Entry 3S2H (X-ray diffraction, 3.30 A resolution); this record covers chains A and F of the 12 polymer chains in the assembly.

[Chain A]
Protein: DNA-directed RNA polymerase II subunit RPB1
From: Saccharomyces cerevisiae
Notes: EC 2.7.7.6
UniProtKB: P04050 (RPB1_YEAST); numbering as in UniProt (aligned over 1-1733)
Sequence (1733 residues; row label = number of the first residue in the row):
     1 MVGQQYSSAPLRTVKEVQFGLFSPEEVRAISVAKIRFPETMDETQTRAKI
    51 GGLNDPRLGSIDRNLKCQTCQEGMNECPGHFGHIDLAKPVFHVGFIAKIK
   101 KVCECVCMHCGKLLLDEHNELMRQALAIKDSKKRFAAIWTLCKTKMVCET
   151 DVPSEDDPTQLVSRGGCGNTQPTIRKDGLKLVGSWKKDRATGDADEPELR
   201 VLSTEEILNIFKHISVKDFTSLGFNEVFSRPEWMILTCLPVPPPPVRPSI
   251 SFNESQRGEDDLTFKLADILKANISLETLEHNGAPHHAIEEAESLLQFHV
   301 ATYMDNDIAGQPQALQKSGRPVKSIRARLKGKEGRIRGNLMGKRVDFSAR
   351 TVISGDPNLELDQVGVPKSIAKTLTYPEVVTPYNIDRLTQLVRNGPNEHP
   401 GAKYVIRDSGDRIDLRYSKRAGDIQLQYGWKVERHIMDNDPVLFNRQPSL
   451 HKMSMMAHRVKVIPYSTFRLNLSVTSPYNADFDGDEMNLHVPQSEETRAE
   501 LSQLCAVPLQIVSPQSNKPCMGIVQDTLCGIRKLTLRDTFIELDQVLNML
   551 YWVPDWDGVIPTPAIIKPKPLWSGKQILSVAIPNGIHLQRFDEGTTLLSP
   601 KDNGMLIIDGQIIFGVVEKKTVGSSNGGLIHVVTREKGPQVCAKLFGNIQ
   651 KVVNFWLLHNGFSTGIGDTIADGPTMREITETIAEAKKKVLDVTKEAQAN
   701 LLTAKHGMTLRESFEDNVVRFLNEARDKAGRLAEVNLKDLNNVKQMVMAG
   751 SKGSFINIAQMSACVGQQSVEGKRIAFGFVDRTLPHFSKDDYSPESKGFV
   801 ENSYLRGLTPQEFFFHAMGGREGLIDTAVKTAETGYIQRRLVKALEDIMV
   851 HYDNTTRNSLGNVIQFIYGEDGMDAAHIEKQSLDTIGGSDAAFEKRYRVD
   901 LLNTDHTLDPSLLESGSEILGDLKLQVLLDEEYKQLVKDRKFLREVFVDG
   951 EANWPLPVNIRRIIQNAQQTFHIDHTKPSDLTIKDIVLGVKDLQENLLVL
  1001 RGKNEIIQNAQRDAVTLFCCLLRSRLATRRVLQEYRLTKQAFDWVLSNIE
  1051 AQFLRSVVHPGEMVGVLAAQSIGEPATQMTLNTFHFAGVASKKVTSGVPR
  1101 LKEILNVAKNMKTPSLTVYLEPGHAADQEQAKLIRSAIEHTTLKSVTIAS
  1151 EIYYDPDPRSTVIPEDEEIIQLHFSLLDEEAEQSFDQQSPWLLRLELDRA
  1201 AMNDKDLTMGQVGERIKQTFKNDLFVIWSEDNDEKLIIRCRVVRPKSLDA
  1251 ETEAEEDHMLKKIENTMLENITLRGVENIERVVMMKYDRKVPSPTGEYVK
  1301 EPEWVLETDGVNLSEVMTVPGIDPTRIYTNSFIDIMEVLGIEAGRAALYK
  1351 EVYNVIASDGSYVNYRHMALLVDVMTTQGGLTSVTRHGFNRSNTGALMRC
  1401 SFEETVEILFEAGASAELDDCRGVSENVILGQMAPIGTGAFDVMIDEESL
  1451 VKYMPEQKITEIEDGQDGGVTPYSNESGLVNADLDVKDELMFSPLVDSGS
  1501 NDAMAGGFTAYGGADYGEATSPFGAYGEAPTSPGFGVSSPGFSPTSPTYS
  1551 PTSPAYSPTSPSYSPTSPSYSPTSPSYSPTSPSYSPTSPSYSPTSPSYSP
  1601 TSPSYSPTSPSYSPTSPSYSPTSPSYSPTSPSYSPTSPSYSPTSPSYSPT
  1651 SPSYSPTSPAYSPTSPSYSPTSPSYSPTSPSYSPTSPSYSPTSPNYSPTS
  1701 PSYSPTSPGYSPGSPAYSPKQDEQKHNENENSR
Unresolved in the structure: 1-2, 155-160, 187-198, 1177-1186, 1244-1253, 1446-1733
Swiss-Prot annotation at these positions:
  - region: Pro-248 to Asp-260 (Lid loop), Asn-306 to Lys-323 (Rudder loop), Pro-810 to Glu-822 (Bridging helix)
  - binding site (Zn(2+)): Cys-67, Cys-70, Cys-77, His-80, Cys-107, Cys-110, Cys-148, Cys-167
  - binding site (Mg(2+)): Asp-481, Asp-483, Asp-485
  - modified residue: Thr-1471 (Phosphothreonine)
  - cross-link (Glycyl lysine isopeptide (Lys-Gly)): Lys-695 (interchain with G-Cter in ubiquitin), Lys-1246 (interchain with G-Cter in ubiquitin), Lys-1350 (interchain with G-Cter in ubiquitin)
  - natural variant: Ser-1653 to Pro-1659 (deletion: In strain: A364A)
  - mutagenesis: Lys-1246 (K1246R: Impairs ubiquitination during transcription stress)
Ion coordination: Zn2+ site 1: Cys-67, Cys-70, Cys-77, His-80; Zn2+ site 2: Cys-107, Cys-110, Cys-148, Cys-167; Mg2+: Asp-481, Asp-483, Asp-485 (shared with 1 residue of chain R)

[Chain F]
Protein: DNA-directed RNA polymerases I, II, and III subunit RPABC2
From: Saccharomyces cerevisiae
UniProtKB: P20435 (RPAB2_YEAST); residues 1-155 here = UniProt positions 1-155
Sequence (155 residues; row label = number of the first residue in the row):
     1 MSDYEEAFNDGNENFEDFDVEHFSDEETYEEKPQFKDGETTDANGKTIVT
    51 GGNGPEDFQQHEQIRRKTLKEKAIPKDQRATTPYMTKYERARILGTRALQ
   101 ISMNAPVFVDLEGETDPLRIAMKELAEKKIPLVIRRYLPDGSFEDWSVEE
   151 LIVDL
Unresolved in the structure: 1-70
Swiss-Prot annotation at these positions:
  - region: Leu-111 to Leu-132 (Leucine-zipper)
  - modified residue: Ser-24 (Phosphoserine)

[Interface between chain A and chain F]
Contacting residue pairs - 63 pairs, chain A then chain F:
  Val-379(A) / Ser-102(F)
  Val-380(A) / Asn-104(F)  hydrogen bond (backbone-side chain)
  Thr-381(A) / Ser-102(F)
  Thr-381(A) / Asn-104(F)
  Pro-382(A) / Asn-104(F)
  Tyr-383(A) / Val-107(F)
  Tyr-383(A) / Thr-115(F)
  Ser-494(A) / Leu-99(F)
  Glu-495(A) / Ala-98(F)
  Glu-495(A) / Leu-99(F)
  Glu-495(A) / Ser-102(F)
  Glu-495(A) / Pro-117(F)
  Glu-496(A) / Gly-95(F)
  Glu-496(A) / Leu-99(F)
  Ala-499(A) / Gly-95(F)
  Gln-503(A) / Arg-90(F)
  Gln-503(A) / Ala-91(F)
  Gln-503(A) / Leu-94(F)
  Leu-504(A) / Lys-87(F)
  Leu-504(A) / Ala-91(F)  hydrophobic
  His-851(A) / Pro-139(F)
  Tyr-852(A) / Thr-81(F)
  Tyr-852(A) / Glu-89(F)  hydrogen bond
  Tyr-852(A) / Arg-136(F)
  Tyr-852(A) / Tyr-137(F)
  Tyr-852(A) / Leu-138(F)
  Asp-853(A) / Leu-138(F)
  Arg-857(A) / Pro-139(F)
  Arg-1001(A) / Ala-80(F)
  Arg-1001(A) / Thr-82(F)
  Arg-1001(A) / Pro-83(F)
  Gly-1002(A) / Ala-80(F)
  Ala-1051(A) / Asp-154(F)
  Leu-1054(A) / Tyr-84(F)
  Arg-1055(A) / Asp-154(F)  salt bridge
  His-1059(A) / Thr-86(F)
  His-1059(A) / Lys-87(F)  hydrogen bond (side chain-backbone)
  His-1059(A) / Tyr-88(F)
  His-1059(A) / Leu-155(F)
  Pro-1060(A) / Thr-86(F)
  Glu-1062(A) / Lys-87(F)  salt bridge
  Glu-1062(A) / Tyr-88(F)  hydrogen bond
  Gly-1437(A) / Tyr-88(F)
  Thr-1438(A) / Arg-92(F)  hydrogen bond (backbone-side chain)
  Gly-1439(A) / Arg-92(F)
  Phe-1441(A) / Tyr-88(F)
  Phe-1441(A) / Glu-89(F)
  Phe-1441(A) / Arg-92(F)  hydrogen bond (backbone-side chain)
  Phe-1441(A) / Ile-134(F)  hydrophobic
  Phe-1441(A) / Arg-135(F)
  Asp-1442(A) / Val-133(F)
  Asp-1442(A) / Ile-134(F)
  Asp-1442(A) / Arg-135(F)  hydrogen bond (backbone-backbone)
  Asp-1442(A) / Tyr-137(F)
  Val-1443(A) / Arg-92(F)
  Val-1443(A) / Ile-93(F)  hydrophobic
  Val-1443(A) / Leu-132(F)  hydrophobic
  Val-1443(A) / Val-133(F)
  Met-1444(A) / Leu-132(F)
  Met-1444(A) / Val-133(F)  hydrogen bond (backbone-backbone)
  Met-1444(A) / Arg-135(F)  hydrogen bond
  Ile-1445(A) / Pro-131(F)
  Ile-1445(A) / Val-133(F)
Other interface residues (no listed pair), chain A (37 interface residues in all): Tyr-428, Gly-429, Gly-1061, Arg-1422, Met-1433, Ala-1440
Other interface residues (no listed pair), chain F (39 interface residues in all): Thr-96, Ile-101, Ala-105, Leu-111, Leu-118, Met-122

[Overview]
The interface between chain A and chain F involves 37 residues on one side and 39 on the other, with 9
hydrogen bonds and 2 salt bridges. Polar pairs include Arg-1055(A)/Asp-154(F), Glu-1062(A)/Lys-87(F) and
Val-380(A)/Asn-104(F).
Here chain A is DNA-directed RNA polymerase II subunit RPB1 and chain F is DNA-directed RNA polymerases I, II,
and III subunit RPABC2, both from Saccharomyces cerevisiae. Entry 3S2H (RNA Polymerase II Initiation Complex
with a 6-nt RNA containing a 2[prime]-iodo ATP) was determined by X-ray diffraction (same publication as 3RZD,
3RZO, 3S14, 3S15, 3S16, 3S17 and 5 further entries).
